9J4R - chains A and B of the 3 polymer chains in the assembly; structure by electron microscopy, 3.09 A resolution.

Chain A:
Name: Iron ABC transporter permease
Source organism: Thermus thermophilus
UniProt: A0A7R7TPN0 (A0A7R7TPN0_THETH); residues 25-516 here = UniProt positions 25-516
Chain sequence (493 residues; each row starts with the number of its first residue):
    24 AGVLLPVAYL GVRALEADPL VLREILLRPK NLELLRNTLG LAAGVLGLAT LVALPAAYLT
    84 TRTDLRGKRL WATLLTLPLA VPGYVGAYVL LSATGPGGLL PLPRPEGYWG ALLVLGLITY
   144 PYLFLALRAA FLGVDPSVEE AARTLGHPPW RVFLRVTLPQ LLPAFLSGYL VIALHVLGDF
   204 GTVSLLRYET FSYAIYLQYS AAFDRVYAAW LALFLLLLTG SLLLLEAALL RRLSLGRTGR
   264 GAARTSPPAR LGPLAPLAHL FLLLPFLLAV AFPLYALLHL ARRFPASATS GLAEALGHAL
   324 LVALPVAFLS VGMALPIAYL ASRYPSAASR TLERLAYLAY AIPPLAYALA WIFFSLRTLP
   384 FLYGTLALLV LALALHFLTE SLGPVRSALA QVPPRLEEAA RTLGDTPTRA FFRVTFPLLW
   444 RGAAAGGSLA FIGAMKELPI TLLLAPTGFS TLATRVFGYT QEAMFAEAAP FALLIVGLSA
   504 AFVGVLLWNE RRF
Unresolved in the structure: 260-262
Differences from the reference sequence: expression tag (24)

Chain B:
Name: Iron ABC transporter, ATP-binding protein
Source organism: Thermus thermophilus
UniProt: Q5SHV0 (Q5SHV0_THET8); residues 1-340 here = UniProt positions 1-340
Chain sequence (340 residues; row label = number of the first residue in the row):
     1 MERAPLLELK GIRKRFGELE VLRGVDLALY PGEILALLGP SGCGKTTLLR VVAGLEVPDA
    61 GRVFLEGRDI TALPPEKRGI GFVFQDYALF PHLTALGNVA FGLKGKDRLA RARKALERVG
   121 MTLFQDRRPG ELSGGQQQRV ALARALAPGP KLVLLDEPFS SLDAGLRAAT REEVRKVLKE
   181 TGTAALLVTH DQEEALSFAD RLGVMRGGEI LQVGTPEEVY LRPKTPFVAQ FLGRTNLLPG
   241 EGRGRYAETC LGRVPLAEAR EGPLLLSLRP EALRLTPPGQ GPQGEVVARE FKGHDLTYRV
   301 RLHGVQPERE VLVQEGPTCP FKVGDRVGLE VVGEGVALEG

How chain A and chain B interact:
Contacting residue pairs (29):
  Asp158(A) with Asp86(B)
  Ser160(A) with Phe84(B); Asp86(B), hydrogen bond; Ala88(B)
  Val161(A) with Phe90(B), hydrophobic
  Glu163(A) with Arg50(B), salt bridge; Phe84(B)
  Ala164(A) with Phe84(B), hydrophobic; Ala88(B), hydrophobic; Arg144(B)
  Ala165(A) with Phe90(B), hydrophobic
  Arg166(A) with Pro75(B); Glu76(B), salt bridge
  Thr167(A) with Leu55(B)
  Leu168(A) with Phe90(B), hydrophobic; Phe101(B), hydrophobic; Gly102(B); Arg144(B)
  Gly169(A) with Glu76(B)
  His170(A) with Glu76(B); Phe101(B)
  Pro171(A) with Glu76(B)
  Pro172(A) with Glu76(B)
  Arg178(A) with His92(B), hydrogen bond (backbone-side chain); Phe101(B)
  Val179(A) with His92(B)
  Pro182(A) with His92(B)
  Leu258(A) with Pro91(B), hydrophobic
  Arg267(A) with Arg50(B)
Other interface residues (no listed pair), chain A (19 interface residues in all): Gln183
Other interface residues (no listed pair), chain B (17 interface residues in all): Ile80, Phe82, Leu89, Pro148

Summary:
19 residues of chain A and 17 residues of chain B are in contact, with 2 hydrogen bonds and 2 salt bridges.
Polar pairs include Glu163(A)-Arg50(B), Arg166(A)-Glu76(B) and Ser160(A)-Asp86(B).
Here chain A is Iron ABC transporter permease and chain B is Iron ABC transporter, ATP-binding protein, both
from Thermus thermophilus. Entry 9J4R (Cryo-EM structure of ferric ion importer, FbpBC, from Thermus
thermophilus) was determined by electron microscopy.
